Entry 8UV8 (electron microscopy, 3.60 A resolution); this record covers chains A and B of the 4 polymer chains in the assembly.

== Chain A (and B) ==
Molecule: CTP synthase
From: Mycobacterium tuberculosis
Notes: chain B of this document is another copy of the same molecule, construct and numbering; everything in this record applies to it too
UniProt: A0A045H225 (A0A045H225_MYCTX); numbering as in UniProt (aligned over 1-586)
Amino-acid sequence (592 residues; numbered 1 to 592; the number before each row is that of its first residue):
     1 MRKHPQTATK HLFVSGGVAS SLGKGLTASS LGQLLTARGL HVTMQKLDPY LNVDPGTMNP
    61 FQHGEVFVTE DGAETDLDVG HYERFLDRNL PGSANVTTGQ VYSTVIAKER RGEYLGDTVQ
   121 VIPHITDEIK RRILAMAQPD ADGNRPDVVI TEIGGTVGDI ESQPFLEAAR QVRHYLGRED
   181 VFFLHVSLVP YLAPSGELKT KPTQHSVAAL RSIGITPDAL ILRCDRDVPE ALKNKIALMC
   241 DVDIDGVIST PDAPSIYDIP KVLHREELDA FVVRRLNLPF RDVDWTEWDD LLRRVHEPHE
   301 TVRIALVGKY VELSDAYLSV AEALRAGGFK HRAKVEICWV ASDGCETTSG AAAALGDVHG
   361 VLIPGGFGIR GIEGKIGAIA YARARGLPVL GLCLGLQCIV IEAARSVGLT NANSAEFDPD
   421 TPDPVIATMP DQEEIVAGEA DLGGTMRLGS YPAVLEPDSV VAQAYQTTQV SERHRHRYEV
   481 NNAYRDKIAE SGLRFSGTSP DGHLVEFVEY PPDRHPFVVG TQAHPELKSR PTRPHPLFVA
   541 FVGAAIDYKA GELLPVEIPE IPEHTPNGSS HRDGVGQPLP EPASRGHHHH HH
Not modelled in the structure: 1-4, 430-442, 553-592
Differences from the reference sequence: expression tag (587-592)
Residues lining bound ligands:
  - CTP (cytidine-5'-triphosphate): Ser-20, Ser-21, Leu-22, Gly-23, Lys-24, Gly-25, Leu-26, Thr-27, Arg-223, Thr-250, Pro-251, Ala-253, Ile-256, Ile-259
  - CTP, molecule 1: Ser-20, Thr-156, Asp-159, Ile-160, Glu-161
  - CTP, molecule 2: Gln-120, Val-121, Ile-122
  - CTP, molecule 3: Leu-198, Lys-199, Thr-200, Lys-201, Gln-204, Lys-235, Met-239
What the authors report for this chain:
  - mutagenesis - P194S (10-fold), H264R (2-fold): decreased catalytic activity
  - mutagenesis - P194S: unchanged catalytic activity on CTP

== Chain A / chain B interface ==
Residue-residue contacts (20):
  Val-18(A) / Lys-201(B)
  Val-18(A) / Pro-202(B)
  Ser-20(A) / Leu-192(B)
  Ser-20(A) / Lys-199(B)
  Ser-21(A) / Ser-195(B)
  Ser-21(A) / Glu-197(B)  hydrogen bond
  Val-157(A) / His-205(B)  hydrogen bond (backbone-side chain)
  Asp-159(A) / Lys-201(B)  salt bridge
  Leu-188(A) / Leu-192(B)  hydrophobic
  Leu-192(A) / Ser-20(B)
  Leu-192(A) / Leu-188(B)  hydrophobic
  Pro-194(A) / Asp-252(B)
  Ser-195(A) / Ser-21(B)
  Glu-197(A) / Ser-21(B)  hydrogen bond
  Lys-199(A) / Ser-20(B)
  Lys-201(A) / Val-18(B)
  Lys-201(A) / Asp-159(B)  salt bridge
  Pro-202(A) / Val-18(B)
  His-205(A) / Val-157(B)  hydrogen bond (side chain-backbone)
  Asp-252(A) / Pro-194(B)
Also at the interface, not in a pair above, chain A (21 interface residues in all): Ala-19, Leu-22, Gly-158, Pro-190, Ala-193, Arg-223
Also at the interface, not in a pair above, chain B (21 interface residues in all): Ala-19, Leu-22, Gly-158, Pro-190, Ala-193, Arg-223

== In short ==
The chain A/chain B interface involves 21 residues from each chain; the contacts include 4 hydrogen bonds and
2 salt bridges. Polar contacts include Asp-159(A)/Lys-201(B), Ser-21(A)/Glu-197(B) and Val-157(A)/His-205(B).
The paper reports that P194S and H264R of chain A reduce catalytic activity; P194S of chain A leaves catalytic
activity on CTP unchanged.
Both chains are CTP synthase (Mycobacterium tuberculosis). Entry 8UV8 (M. tuberculosis CTP synthase tetramer
bound to CTP) was determined by electron microscopy together with 8UV4, 8UV9 and 8UVA from the same study.
